5UZ9 - chains B and M of the 13 polymer chains in the assembly; structure by electron microscopy, 3.40 A resolution.

Chain B:
Molecule: CRISPR-associated protein Csy2
Source organism: Pseudomonas aeruginosa (strain UCBPP-PA14)
UniProt: Q02MM0 (CSY2_PSEAB); residues 1-327 here = UniProt positions 1-327
Amino-acid sequence (327 residues; numbered 1 to 327; the number before each row is that of its first residue):
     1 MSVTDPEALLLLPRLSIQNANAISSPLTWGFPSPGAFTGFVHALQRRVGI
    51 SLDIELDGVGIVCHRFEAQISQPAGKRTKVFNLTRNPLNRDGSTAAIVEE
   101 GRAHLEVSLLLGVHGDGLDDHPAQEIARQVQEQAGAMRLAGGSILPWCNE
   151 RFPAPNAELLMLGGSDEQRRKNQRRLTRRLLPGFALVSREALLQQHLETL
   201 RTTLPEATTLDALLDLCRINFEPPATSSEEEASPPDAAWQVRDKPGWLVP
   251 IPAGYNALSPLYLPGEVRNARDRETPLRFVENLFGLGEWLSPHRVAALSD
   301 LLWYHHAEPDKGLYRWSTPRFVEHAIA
Not modelled in the structure: 1-2, 224-238, 323-327
What the authors report for this chain:
  - binding site for Crispr RNA (chain M): Asn21, Asn86, Arg271

Chain M:
Molecule: Crispr RNA
Sequence (60 nucleotides; numbered 1 to 60; the number before each row is that of its first residue):
     1 CUAAGAAAUUCACGGCGGGCUUGAUGUCCGCGUCUACCUGGUUCACUGCC
    51 GUAUAGGCAG

Interface between chain B and chain M:
Pairs across the interface - 26 pairs, chain B then chain M:
  Asn21(B) - A3(M)  sugar contact
  Asn21(B) - A4(M)  hydrogen bond to the phosphate
  Pro26(B) - A3(M)  base contact
  Ser33(B) - A3(M)  phosphate contact
  Gly35(B) - A3(M)  phosphate contact
  Ala36(B) - U2(M)  base contact
  Ala36(B) - A3(M)  hydrogen bond to the phosphate
  Gly39(B) - C1(M)  sugar contact
  Gly39(B) - U2(M)  sugar contact
  Phe40(B) - U2(M)  base contact
  Arg46(B) - C1(M)  hydrogen bond to the base
  Thr84(B) - A7(M)  sugar contact
  Thr84(B) - U9(M)  hydrogen bond to the phosphate
  Arg85(B) - A7(M)  hydrogen bond to the sugar
  Arg85(B) - A8(M)  hydrogen bond to the sugar
  Arg85(B) - U9(M)  hydrogen bond to the phosphate
  Asn86(B) - A7(M)  base contact
  Glu100(B) - A7(M)  base contact
  Met137(B) - U2(M)  base contact
  Arg138(B) - U2(M)  hydrogen bond to the base
  Arg138(B) - G5(M)  salt bridge to the phosphate
  Arg138(B) - A6(M)  salt bridge to the phosphate
  Leu139(B) - U2(M)  base contact
  Gly141(B) - G5(M)  phosphate contact
  Arg271(B) - U2(M)  salt bridge to the phosphate
  Arg271(B) - A4(M)  base contact
Also at the interface, not in a pair above, chain B (21 interface residues in all): His42, Ala43, Pro87, Ala140

Overview:
21 residues of chain B and 9 residues of chain M are in contact; the contacts include 8 hydrogen bonds and 3
salt bridges. Polar pairs include Arg46(B)-C1(M), Arg138(B)-U2(M) and Arg85(B)-A7(M). The paper reports a
binding site for Crispr RNA (chain M) at Asn21(B), Asn86(B) and Arg271(B).
Chain B is CRISPR-associated protein Csy2 (Pseudomonas aeruginosa (strain UCBPP-PA14)) and chain M is Crispr
RNA; the structure, Cryo EM structure of anti-CRISPRs, AcrF1 and AcrF2, bound to type I-F crRNA-guided CRISPR
surveillance complex, was determined by electron microscopy.
